Entry 7NZ4 (electron microscopy, 13.00 A resolution (very low resolution: no residue pairs are listed; an interface is given only as per-side residue counts)); this record covers chains B1 and C1 of the 14 polymer chains in the assembly.

# Chain B1
Name: Chromosome partition protein MukB
From: Photorhabdus thracensis
Reference sequence: A0A0F7LRY2 (A0A0F7LRY2_9GAMM); residues 1-1482 here = UniProt positions 1-1482
Sequence (1482 residues; each row starts with the number of its first residue):
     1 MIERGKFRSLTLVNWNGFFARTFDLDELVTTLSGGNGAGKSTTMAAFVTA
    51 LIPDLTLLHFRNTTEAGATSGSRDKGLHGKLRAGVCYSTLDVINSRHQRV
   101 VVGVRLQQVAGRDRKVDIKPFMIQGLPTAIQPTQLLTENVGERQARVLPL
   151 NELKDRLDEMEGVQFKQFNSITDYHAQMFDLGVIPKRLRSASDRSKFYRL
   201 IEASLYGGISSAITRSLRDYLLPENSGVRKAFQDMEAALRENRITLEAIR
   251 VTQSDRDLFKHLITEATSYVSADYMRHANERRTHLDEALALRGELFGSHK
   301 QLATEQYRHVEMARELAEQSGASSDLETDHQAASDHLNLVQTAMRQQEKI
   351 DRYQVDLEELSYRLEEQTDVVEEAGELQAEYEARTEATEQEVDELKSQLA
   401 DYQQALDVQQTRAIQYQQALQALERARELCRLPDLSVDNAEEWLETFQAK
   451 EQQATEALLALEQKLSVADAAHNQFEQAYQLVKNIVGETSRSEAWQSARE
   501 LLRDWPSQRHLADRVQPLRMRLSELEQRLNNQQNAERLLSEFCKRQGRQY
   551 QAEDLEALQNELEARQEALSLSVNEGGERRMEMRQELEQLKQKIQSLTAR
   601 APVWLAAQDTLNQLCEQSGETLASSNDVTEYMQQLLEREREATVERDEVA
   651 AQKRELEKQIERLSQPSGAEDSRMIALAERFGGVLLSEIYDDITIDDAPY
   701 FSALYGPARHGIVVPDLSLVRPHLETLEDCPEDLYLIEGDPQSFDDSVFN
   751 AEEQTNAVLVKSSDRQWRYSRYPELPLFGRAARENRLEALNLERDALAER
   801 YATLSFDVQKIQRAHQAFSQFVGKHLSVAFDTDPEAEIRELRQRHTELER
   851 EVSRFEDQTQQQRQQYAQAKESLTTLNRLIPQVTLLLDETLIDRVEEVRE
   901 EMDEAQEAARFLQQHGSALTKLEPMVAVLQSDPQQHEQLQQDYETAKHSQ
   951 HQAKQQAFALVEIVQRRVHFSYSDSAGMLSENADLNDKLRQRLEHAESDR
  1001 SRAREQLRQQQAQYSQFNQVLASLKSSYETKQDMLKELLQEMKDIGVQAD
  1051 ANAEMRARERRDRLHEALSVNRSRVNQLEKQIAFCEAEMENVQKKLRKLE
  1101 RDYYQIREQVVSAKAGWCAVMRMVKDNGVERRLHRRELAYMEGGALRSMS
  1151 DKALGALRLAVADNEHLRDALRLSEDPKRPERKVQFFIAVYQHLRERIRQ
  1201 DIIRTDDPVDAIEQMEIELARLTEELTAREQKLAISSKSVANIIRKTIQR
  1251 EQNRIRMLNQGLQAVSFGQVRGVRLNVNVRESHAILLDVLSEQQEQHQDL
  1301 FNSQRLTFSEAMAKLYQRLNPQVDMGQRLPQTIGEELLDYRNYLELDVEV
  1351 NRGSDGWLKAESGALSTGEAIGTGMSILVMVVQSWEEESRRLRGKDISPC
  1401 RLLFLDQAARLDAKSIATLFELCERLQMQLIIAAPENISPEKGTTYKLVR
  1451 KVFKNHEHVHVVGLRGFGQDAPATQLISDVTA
Unresolved in the structure: 1, 1469-1482
Differences from the reference sequence: engineered mutation Q1407 (Glu in A0A0F7LRY2)
Small-molecule neighbours: 4'-phosphopantetheine (PNS): R839, Q843, T846
From the paper describing this entry:
  - mutagenesis - E1407Q: decreased catalytic activity (citing earlier work)
  - mutagenesis - S1366R, D1406A: abolished growth

# Chain C1
Name: Chromosome partition protein MukF
From: Photorhabdus thracensis
Reference sequence: A0A0F7LMQ4 (A0A0F7LMQ4_9GAMM); residue numbers follow UniProt; this construct covers 1-440
Sequence (440 residues; row label = number of the first residue in the row):
     1 MSEYSQTVPELVSWARKNDFSISLPVERLAFLMAIAVLNSERLDGEMSEG
    51 ELIDAFREVCKGFEQTAESVAVRANNAINDMVRQKLLNRFTSELADGNAI
   101 YRLTPLGISISDYYIRQREFSTLRLSMQLSIVANELHRAAEAAEEGGDEF
   151 HWHRNVFAPLKYSVAEIFDSIDMSQRLMDEQQNFVKEDIAALLNQDWQAA
   201 IANCEQLLSETSGTLRELQDTLEAAGDKLQANLLRIQDANMGSGGSELVD
   251 KLVFDLQSKLDRIISWGQQAIDLWIGYDRHVHKFIRTAIDMDKNRIFSQR
   301 LRQSVQHYFDNPWTLTVANAERLLDMRDEELALRNEEVTGELPLELEYEE
   351 FSEINDQLAAMIEKALLVYQQEQRPLDLGAVLRDYLAQHPLPRHFDVARI
   401 LVDQAVRLGVAEADFSGLPAEWLAINDYGAKVQAHVIDTY
Unresolved in the structure: 1-9

# How chain B1 and chain C1 interact
At this resolution (13 A) residue pairs are not listed: 43 residues of chain B1 and 36 of chain C1 lie at the interface.

# In short
The interface between chain B1 and chain C1 involves 43 residues on one side and 36 on the other. Bound to
chain B1: 4'-phosphopantetheine. The paper reports that S1366R and D1406A of chain B1 abolish growth; E1407Q
of chain B1 reduces catalytic activity.
Chain B1 is Chromosome partition protein MukB and chain C1 is Chromosome partition protein MukF, both from
Photorhabdus thracensis; the structure, Cryo-EM structure of the MukBEF dimer, was determined by electron
microscopy, deposited together with 7NYW, 7NYX, 7NYY, 7NYZ, 7NZ0, 7NZ2 and 7NZ3.
